PDB entry 9N41 | electron microscopy, 2.20 A resolution | chains A and B of the 3 polymer chains in the assembly

== Chain A (and B) ==
Molecule: Capsid protein
From: Escherichia phage MS2
Notes: chain B of this document is another copy of the same molecule, construct and numbering; everything in this record applies to it too
UniProtKB: P03612 (CAPSD_BPMS2); residues 2-130 here = UniProt positions 2-130
Sequence (129 residues; row label = number of the first residue in the row):
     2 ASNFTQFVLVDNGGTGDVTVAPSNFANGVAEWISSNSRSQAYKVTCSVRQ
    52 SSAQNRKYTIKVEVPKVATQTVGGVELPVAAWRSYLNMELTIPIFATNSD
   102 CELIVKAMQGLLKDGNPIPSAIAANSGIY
Curated features (UniProtKB/Swiss-Prot):
  - mutagenesis: Thr46 (T46A: Loss of repression of replicase translation. 80% loss of binding to the operator RNA in vivo), Thr60 (T60S: Loss of repression of replicase. 20% loss of binding to the operator RNA in vivo), Glu77 (E77A: No effect on the organization of the T=3 capsid, but with a loss of thermal stability. No effect on infectivity), Pro79 (P79A: No effect on the organization of the T=3 capsid, but with a loss of thermal stability. Complete loss of infectivity), Trp83 (W83R: Complete loss of viral assembly)

== Chain A / chain B interface ==
Contacting residue pairs (18; chain A residue first):
  Asn28(A) with Asn28(B)
  Gly29(A) with Ala27(B); Asn28(B)
  Val49(A) with Asn25(B)
  Gln55(A) with Leu78(B)
  Arg57(A) with Arg39(B)
  Ile95(A) with Ser38(B); Arg39(B), hydrogen bond (backbone-backbone); Ser40(B), hydrogen bond (backbone-backbone)
  Phe96(A) with Ser38(B); Ser40(B); Val76(B), hydrophobic; Glu77(B); Leu78(B), hydrophobic
  Ala97(A) with Ser38(B)
  Thr98(A) with Ser38(B); Gly74(B)
  Asn99(A) with Ser36(B), hydrogen bond
Interface residues without a listed pair, chain A (11 interface residues in all): Phe26
Interface residues without a listed pair, chain B (15 interface residues in all): Phe26, Asn37, Gly75, Val80

== Summary ==
11 residues of chain A and 15 residues of chain B are in contact; the contacts include 3 hydrogen bonds. Polar
pairs include Asn99(A)-Ser36(B), Ile95(A)-Arg39(B) and Ile95(A)-Ser40(B). UniProt lists 5 mutagenesis sites on
chain A.
Both chains are Capsid protein (Escherichia phage MS2). Entry 9N41 (MS2-pcoat Icosahedral Reconstruction) was
determined by electron microscopy together with 9N40 from the same study.
